6MDP - chains C and D of the 7 polymer chains in the assembly; structure by electron microscopy, 3.80 A resolution.

== Chain C (and D) ==
Name: Vesicle-fusing ATPase
Source organism: Cricetulus griseus
Notes: EC 3.6.4.6; chain D of this document is another copy of the same molecule, construct and numbering; everything in this record applies to it too
Reference sequence: P18708 (NSF_CRIGR); residues 1-723 here = UniProt positions 1-723
Sequence (768 residues; row label = number of the first residue in the row; numbers below 1 keep their minus sign (Met-23 is residue -23)):
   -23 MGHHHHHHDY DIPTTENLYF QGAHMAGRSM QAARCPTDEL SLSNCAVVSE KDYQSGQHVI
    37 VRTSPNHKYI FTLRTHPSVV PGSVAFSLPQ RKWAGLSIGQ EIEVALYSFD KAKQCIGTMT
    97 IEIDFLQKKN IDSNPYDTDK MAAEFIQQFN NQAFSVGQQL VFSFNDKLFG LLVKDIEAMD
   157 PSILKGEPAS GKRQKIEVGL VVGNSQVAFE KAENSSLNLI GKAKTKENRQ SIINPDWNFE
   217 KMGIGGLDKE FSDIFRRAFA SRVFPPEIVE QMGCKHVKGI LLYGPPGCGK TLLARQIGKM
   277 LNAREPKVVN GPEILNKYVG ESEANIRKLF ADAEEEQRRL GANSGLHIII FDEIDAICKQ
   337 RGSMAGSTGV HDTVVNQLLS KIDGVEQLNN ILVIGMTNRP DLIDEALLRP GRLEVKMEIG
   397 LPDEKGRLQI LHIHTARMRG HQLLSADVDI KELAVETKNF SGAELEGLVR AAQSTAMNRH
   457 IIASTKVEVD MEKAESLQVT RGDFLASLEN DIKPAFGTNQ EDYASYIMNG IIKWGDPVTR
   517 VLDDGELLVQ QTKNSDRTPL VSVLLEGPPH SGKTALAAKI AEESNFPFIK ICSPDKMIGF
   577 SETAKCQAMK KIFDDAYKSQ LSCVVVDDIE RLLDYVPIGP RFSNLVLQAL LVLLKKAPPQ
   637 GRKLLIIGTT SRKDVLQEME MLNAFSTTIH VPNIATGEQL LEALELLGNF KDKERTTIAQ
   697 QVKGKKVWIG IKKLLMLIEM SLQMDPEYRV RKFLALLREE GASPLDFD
Not modelled in the structure: -23 to 207, 459-462, 739-744 (chain D: -23 to 208, 460-463, 739-744)
Construct notes: initiating methionine (-23); expression tag (-22 to 0, 724-744); conflict Ile458 (Lys in P18708)
Ligand contacts:
  - ATP (adenosine-5'-triphosphate), molecule 1: Gly219, Ile220, Gly221, Leu223, Pro261, Pro262, Gly263, Cys264, Gly265, Lys266, Thr267, Leu268, Glu329, Asn374, Ile406, His410, Gly438, Ala439, Glu442
  - ATP, molecule 2: Leu355, Ser356, Asp359, Arg385, Arg388
  - ATP, molecule 3: Tyr502, Met504, Asn505, Gly506, Ile507, Ile508, Trp510, Val514, Pro545, His546, Ser547, Gly548, Lys549, Thr550, Ala551, Leu552, Asp604, Ile707, Lys708
Reported in the primary citation:
  - mutagenesis - Y294A, Y294L: decreased catalytic activity on SNARE complex
  - mutagenesis - Y294A (31 +/- 5 ATP min-1), Y294L (26 +/- 2 ATP min-1): unchanged catalytic activity on ATP

== Chain C / chain D interface ==
Pairs across the interface (104):
  Asp212(C) - Glu468(D)
  Asn214(C) - Asp466(D)
  Phe215(C) - Glu464(D)
  Phe215(C) - Val465(D)
  Phe215(C) - Asp466(D)
  Glu216(C) - Glu464(D)
  Glu216(C) - Asp466(D)
  Lys217(C) - Glu464(D)
  Arg232(C) - Ala447(D)
  Arg232(C) - Ser450(D)
  Arg232(C) - Thr451(D)  hydrogen bond
  Arg232(C) - Asn454(D)
  Arg232(C) - Lys489(D)
  Arg233(C) - Ala447(D)
  Arg233(C) - Ser450(D)
  Val239(C) - Ile457(D)
  Phe240(C) - Met453(D)  hydrophobic
  Gln247(C) - Arg413(D)
  Gln247(C) - His417(D)  hydrogen bond
  Met248(C) - Arg413(D)
  Met248(C) - Gln449(D)
  Met248(C) - Met453(D)  hydrophobic
  Gly249(C) - Arg413(D)
  Lys251(C) - Arg446(D)
  Tyr294(C) - Lys293(D)
  Val295(C) - Asn292(D)
  Val295(C) - Lys293(D)  hydrogen bond (backbone-backbone)
  Gly296(C) - Leu291(D)
  Glu297(C) - Asn292(D)
  Glu297(C) - Lys293(D)  salt bridge
  Glu299(C) - Leu291(D)
  Arg303(C) - Pro288(D)  hydrogen bond (side chain-backbone)
  Arg303(C) - Glu289(D)  salt bridge
  Arg337(C) - Asp331(D)  salt bridge
  Arg337(C) - Asn374(D)
  Arg337(C) - Arg375(D)
  Gly338(C) - Arg375(D)
  Met340(C) - Ala341(D)  hydrophobic
  Thr349(C) - Pro288(D)
  Asn352(C) - Glu329(D)  hydrogen bond
  Asn352(C) - Asp331(D)  hydrogen bond
  Asn352(C) - Ala332(D)
  Gln353(C) - Asn286(D)
  Gln353(C) - Pro288(D)
  Ser356(C) - Asn286(D)
  Ser356(C) - Gly287(D)  hydrogen bond (side chain-backbone)
  Ser356(C) - Asp328(D)  hydrogen bond
  Gly360(C) - Thr267(D)
  Gly360(C) - Arg271(D)  hydrogen bond (backbone-side chain)
  Val361(C) - Arg271(D)  hydrogen bond (backbone-side chain)
  Val361(C) - Val284(D)  hydrophobic
  Val361(C) - Ile326(D)  hydrophobic
  Glu362(C) - Asn286(D)
  Gln363(C) - Arg271(D)
  Glu381(C) - Pro262(D)
  Arg385(C) - Ala439(D)
  Arg385(C) - Glu440(D)
  Pro386(C) - Ala439(D)
  Pro386(C) - Glu440(D)
  Pro386(C) - Arg446(D)
  Gly387(C) - Arg446(D)
  Glu390(C) - Gly443(D)
  Glu390(C) - Arg446(D)  salt bridge
  Glu390(C) - Ala447(D)
  Gln526(C) - Gln719(D)  hydrogen bond (side chain-backbone)
  Gln527(C) - Glu715(D)
  Gln527(C) - Met716(D)
  Gln527(C) - Gln719(D)
  Ser531(C) - Glu715(D)  hydrogen bond
  Ser531(C) - Gln719(D)
  Arg533(C) - Met504(D)
  Arg533(C) - Asn505(D)
  Arg533(C) - Leu683(D)  hydrogen bond (side chain-backbone)
  Arg533(C) - Asn685(D)  hydrogen bond
  Arg533(C) - Leu711(D)
  Arg533(C) - Glu715(D)  salt bridge
  Thr534(C) - Glu715(D)
  Pro535(C) - Met504(D)
  Cys582(C) - Gly575(D)
  Pro616(C) - Ile614(D)  hydrophobic
  Phe618(C) - Val612(D)  hydrophobic
  Phe618(C) - Arg617(D)
  Asn620(C) - Asp610(D)
  Asn620(C) - Arg617(D)
  Leu621(C) - Phe576(D)
  Leu623(C) - Val612(D)  hydrophobic
  Gln624(C) - Arg607(D)  hydrogen bond
  Gln624(C) - Asp610(D)
  Gln624(C) - Tyr611(D)  hydrogen bond (side chain-backbone)
  Ala625(C) - Ile574(D)
  Leu627(C) - Arg607(D)
  Val628(C) - Pro570(D)  hydrophobic
  Val628(C) - Asp571(D)
  Leu629(C) - Ile574(D)  hydrophobic
  Lys632(C) - Asp571(D)  hydrogen bond (side chain-backbone)
  Lys632(C) - Ile574(D)
  Ala633(C) - Ser501(D)  hydrogen bond (backbone-side chain)
  Glu654(C) - Pro613(D)
  Glu654(C) - Ile614(D)
  Glu656(C) - Pro613(D)
  Asn659(C) - His546(D)  hydrogen bond (backbone-side chain)
  Ser662(C) - Lys709(D)  hydrogen bond (backbone-side chain)
  Ser662(C) - Met712(D)
  Thr663(C) - Met716(D)
Also at the interface, not in a pair above, chain C (77 interface residues in all): Ser228, Ser237, Ile244, Cys250, Val253, Thr344, Asp348, Leu355, Asp359, Ala382, Leu523, Asn530, Asp532, Val537, Gln583, Lys586, Lys631, Met655
Also at the interface, not in a pair above, chain D (72 interface residues in all): Gly263, Lys335, Gly342, His347, Gln474, Pro490, Pro545, Lys572, Glu606, Lys708, Met720

== Overview ==
77 residues of chain C face 72 of chain D across their interface, with 20 hydrogen bonds and 5 salt bridges.
Polar contacts include Glu297(C)-Lys293(D), Arg303(C)-Glu289(D) and Arg337(C)-Asp331(D). From the paper: Y294A
and Y294L of chain C reduce catalytic activity on SNARE complex; Y294A and Y294L of chain C leave catalytic
activity on ATP unchanged.
Chain C and chain D are both Vesicle-fusing ATPase (Cricetulus griseus); the structure, The D1 and D2 domain
rings of NSF engaging the SNAP-25 N-terminus within the 20S supercomplex ..., was determined by electron
microscopy together with 6MDM, 6MDN and 6MDO from the same study.
